4F9M - chains A and C; structure by X-ray diffraction, 1.90 A resolution.

[Chain A]
Protein: Peroxisome proliferator-activated receptor gamma
From: Homo sapiens
Notes: fragment: Ligand binding domain
Reference sequence: P37231 (PPARG_HUMAN); residues 206-477 here correspond to UniProt positions 234-505 (UniProt number = residue number + 28)
Amino-acid sequence (283 residues; row label = number of the first residue in the row):
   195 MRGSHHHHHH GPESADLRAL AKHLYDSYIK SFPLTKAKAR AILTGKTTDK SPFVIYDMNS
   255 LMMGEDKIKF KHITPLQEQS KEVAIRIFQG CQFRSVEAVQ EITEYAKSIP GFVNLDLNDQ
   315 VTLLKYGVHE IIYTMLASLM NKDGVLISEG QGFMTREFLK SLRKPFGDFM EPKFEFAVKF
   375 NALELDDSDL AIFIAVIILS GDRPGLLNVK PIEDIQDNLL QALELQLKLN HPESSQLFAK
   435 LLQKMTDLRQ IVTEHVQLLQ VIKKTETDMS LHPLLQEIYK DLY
Unresolved in the structure: 195-206, 265-274
Differences from the reference sequence: expression tag (195-205)
UniProt features mapped onto this chain:
  - motif: Pro467 to Asp475 (9aaTAD)
  - binding site (rosiglitazone): Gln286 to Ser289, His323, His449, Tyr473
  - cross-link: Lys224 (Glycyl lysine isopeptide (Lys-Gly) (interchain with G-Cter in ubiquitin))
Ligand contacts: FCM ((9aS)-8-acetyl-N-[(2-ethyl-4-fluoronaphthalen-1-yl)methyl]-1,7-dihydroxy-3-methoxy-9a-methyl-9-oxo-9,9a-dihydrodibenzo[b,d]furan-4-carboxamide): Ile262, Lys263, Ile281, Gly284, Cys285, Phe287, Arg288, Ser289, Ile326, Leu330, Met334, Val339, Ile341, Ser342, Met348, Leu353, Phe363, Met364, Lys367, Phe368

[Chain C]
Protein: peptide from Nuclear receptor coactivator 1
Notes: fragment: LXXLL box
Reference sequence: Q15788 (NCOA1_HUMAN); numbering as in UniProt (aligned over 686-700)
Amino-acid sequence (15 residues; each row starts with the number of its first residue):
   686 RHKILHRLLQ EGSPS
Unresolved in the structure: 686, 698-700
UniProt features mapped onto this chain:
  - motif: Leu690 to Leu694 (LXXLL motif 4)
  - modified residue: Ser698 (Phosphoserine)
  - mutagenesis: Leu693 to Leu694 (Slightly affects interactions with steroid receptors. Abolishes interactions with steroid receptors; when associated with A-636; A-637; A-752 and A-753)

[How chain A and chain C interact]
Contacting residue pairs (21):
  Gln294(A) with Leu693(C)
  Lys301(A) with Leu693(C), hydrogen bond (side chain-backbone); Leu694(C), hydrogen bond (side chain-backbone); Glu696(C), hydrogen bond (side chain-backbone)
  Phe306(A) with Leu694(C), hydrophobic
  Leu311(A) with His691(C); Gln695(C)
  Asn312(A) with His691(C), hydrogen bond
  Gln314(A) with Leu694(C)
  Val315(A) with His687(C); Leu690(C), hydrophobic; Leu694(C), hydrophobic
  Leu318(A) with Leu694(C), hydrophobic
  Lys319(A) with His687(C), hydrogen bond
  Pro467(A) with Ile689(C), hydrophobic
  Leu468(A) with Ile689(C), hydrophobic
  Glu471(A) with His687(C), salt bridge; Lys688(C), hydrogen bond (side chain-backbone); Ile689(C), hydrogen bond (side chain-backbone); Leu690(C), hydrogen bond (side chain-backbone)
  Ile472(A) with His687(C)
Interface residues without a listed pair, chain A (16 interface residues in all): Val293, Thr297, Lys474

[Summary]
16 residues of chain A face 9 of chain C across their interface; the contacts include 8 hydrogen bonds and 1
salt bridge. Among the polar pairs are Glu471(A)-His687(C), Lys301(A)-Leu693(C) and Lys301(A)-Leu694(C). Bound
to chain A: compound FCM.
Chain A is Peroxisome proliferator-activated receptor gamma (Homo sapiens) and chain C is peptide from Nuclear
receptor coactivator 1; the structure, Crystal structure of the PPARgamma-LBD complexed with a cercosporamide
derivative modulator, was determined by X-ray diffraction.
